PDB entry 7WT7 | electron microscopy, 3.40 A resolution | chains C and D of the 5 polymer chains in the assembly

[Chain C]
Name: Spike glycoprotein
From: Severe acute respiratory syndrome coronavirus 2
UniProtKB: P0DTC2 (SPIKE_SARS2); aligned to UniProt positions 1-1270 over residues 1-1268 (the alignment contains insertions or deletions, so no single offset holds)
Amino-acid sequence (1270 residues; row label = number of the first residue in the row; note: 2 numbers in that range are skipped by the numbering (no residue carries them; nothing is unmodelled there); a row labelled like 248A-248D holds insertion residues (248A, then the next letters in order)):
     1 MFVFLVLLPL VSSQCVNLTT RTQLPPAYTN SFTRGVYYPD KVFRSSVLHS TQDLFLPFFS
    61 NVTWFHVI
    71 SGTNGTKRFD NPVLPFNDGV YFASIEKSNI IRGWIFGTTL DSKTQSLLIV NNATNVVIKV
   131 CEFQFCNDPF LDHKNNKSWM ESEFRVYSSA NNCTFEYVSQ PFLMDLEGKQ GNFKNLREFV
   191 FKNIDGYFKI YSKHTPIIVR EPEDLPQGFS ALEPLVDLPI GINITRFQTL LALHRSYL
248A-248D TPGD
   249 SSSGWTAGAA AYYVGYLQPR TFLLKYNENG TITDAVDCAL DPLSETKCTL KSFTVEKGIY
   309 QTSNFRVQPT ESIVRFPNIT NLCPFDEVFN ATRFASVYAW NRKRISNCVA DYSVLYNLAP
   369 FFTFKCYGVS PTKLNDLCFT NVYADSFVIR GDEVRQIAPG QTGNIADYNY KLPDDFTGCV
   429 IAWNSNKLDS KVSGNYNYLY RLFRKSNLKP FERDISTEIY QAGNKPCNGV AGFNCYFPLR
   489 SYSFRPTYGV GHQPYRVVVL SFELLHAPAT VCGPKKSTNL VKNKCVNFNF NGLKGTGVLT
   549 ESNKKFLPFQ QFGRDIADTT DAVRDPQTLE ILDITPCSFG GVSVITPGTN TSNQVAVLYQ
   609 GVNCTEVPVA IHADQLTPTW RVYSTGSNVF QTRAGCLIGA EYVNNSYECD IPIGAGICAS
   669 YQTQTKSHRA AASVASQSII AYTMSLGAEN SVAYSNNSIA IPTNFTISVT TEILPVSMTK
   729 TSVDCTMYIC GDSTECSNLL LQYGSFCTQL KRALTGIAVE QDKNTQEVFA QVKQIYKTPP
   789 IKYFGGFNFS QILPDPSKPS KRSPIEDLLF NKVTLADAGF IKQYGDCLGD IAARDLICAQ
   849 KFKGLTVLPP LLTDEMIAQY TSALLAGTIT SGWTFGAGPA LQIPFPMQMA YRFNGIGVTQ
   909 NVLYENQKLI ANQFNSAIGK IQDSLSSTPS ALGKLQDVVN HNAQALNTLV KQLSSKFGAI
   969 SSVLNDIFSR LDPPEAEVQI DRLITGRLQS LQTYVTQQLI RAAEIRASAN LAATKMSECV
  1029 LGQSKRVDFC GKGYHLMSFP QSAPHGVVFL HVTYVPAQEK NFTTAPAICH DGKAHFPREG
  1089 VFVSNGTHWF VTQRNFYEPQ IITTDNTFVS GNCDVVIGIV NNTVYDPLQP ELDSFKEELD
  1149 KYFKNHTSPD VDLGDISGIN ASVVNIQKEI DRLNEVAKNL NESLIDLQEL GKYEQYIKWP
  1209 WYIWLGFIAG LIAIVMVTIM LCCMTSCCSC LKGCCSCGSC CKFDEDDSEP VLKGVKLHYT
Unresolved in the structure: 1-13, 71-76, 243-248, 248A-248D, 672-683, 824-843, 1158-1268
Sequence notes: variant Val67 (Ala in P0DTC2), Ile95 (Thr in P0DTC2), Asp142 (Gly in P0DTC2), Ile208 (Leu212 in P0DTC2), Asp334 (Gly339 in P0DTC2), Leu366 (Ser371 in P0DTC2), Pro368 (Ser373 in P0DTC2), Phe370 (Ser375 in P0DTC2), Asn412 (Lys417 in P0DTC2), Lys435 (Asn440 in P0DTC2), Ser441 (Gly446 in P0DTC2), Asn472 (Ser477 in P0DTC2), Lys473 (Thr478 in P0DTC2), Ala479 (Glu484 in P0DTC2), Arg488 (Gln493 in P0DTC2), Ser491 (Gly496 in P0DTC2), Arg493 (Gln498 in P0DTC2), Tyr496 (Asn501 in P0DTC2), His500 (Tyr505 in P0DTC2), Lys542 (Thr547 in P0DTC2), Gly609 (Asp614 in P0DTC2), Tyr650 (His655 in P0DTC2), Lys674 (Asn679 in P0DTC2), His676 (Pro681 in P0DTC2), Ala678 (Arg683 in P0DTC2), Ala680 (Arg685 in P0DTC2), Lys759 (Asn764 in P0DTC2), Tyr791 (Asp796 in P0DTC2), Lys851 (Asn856 in P0DTC2), His949 (Gln954 in P0DTC2), Lys964 (Asn969 in P0DTC2), Phe976 (Leu981 in P0DTC2); insertion (211-213); engineered mutation Pro812 (Phe817 in P0DTC2), Pro887 (Ala892 in P0DTC2), Pro894 (Ala899 in P0DTC2), Pro937 (Ala942 in P0DTC2), Pro981 (Lys986 in P0DTC2), Pro982 (Val987 in P0DTC2)
Swiss-Prot annotation at these positions:
  - lipidation (S-palmitoyl cysteine): Cys1238, Cys1245, Cys1248
  - glycosylation (N-linked (GlcNAc...) asparagine): Asn17 (complex), Asn61 (hybrid), Asn329 (complex), Asn601 (hybrid)
Disulfide bonds: Cys15-Cys136, Cys131-Cys163, Cys286-Cys296, Cys331-Cys356, Cys374-Cys427, Cys386-Cys520, Cys475-Cys483, Cys612-Cys644, Cys657-Cys666, Cys733-Cys755, Cys738-Cys744, Cys1027-Cys1038, Cys1077-Cys1121
Covalent attachments: N-acetylglucosamine (NAG) linked to Asn17, Asn61, Asn122, Asn145, Asn233, Asn326, Asn338, Asn598, Asn611, Asn652, Asn704, Asn712, Asn796, Asn1069, Asn1093, Asn1129
Ligand contacts: N-acetylglucosamine (NAG; 2-acetamido-2-deoxy-beta-D-glucopyranose): Ile789, Lys790, Tyr791, Phe792

[Chain D]
Name: Light chain of Fab 9A8
From: Homo sapiens
Notes: antibody fragment or engineered binder
Amino-acid sequence (107 residues; each row starts with the number of its first residue):
     1 DIQMTQSPSS LSASVGDRVT ITCQASQDIN IYLNWYQQKP GKAPKLLIYD ASNLETGVPS
    61 RFSGSGSGTD FTFTINSLQP EDIATYYCQQ YDNLPRTFGQ GTKVEIK
Disulfide bonds: Cys23-Cys88

[How chain C and chain D interact]
Pairs across the interface (4):
  Gly497(C) with Asp28(D)
  His500(C) with Asp28(D), hydrogen bond (side chain-backbone); Ile29(D); Asn30(D), hydrogen bond
Interface residues without a listed pair, chain C (5 interface residues in all): Arg398, Asp400, Tyr496
Interface residues without a listed pair, chain D (5 interface residues in all): Ser67, Asn93

[Summary]
Chain C and chain D each contribute 5 residues to their interface, with 2 hydrogen bonds. Polar pairs include
His500(C)-Asp28(D) and His500(C)-Asn30(D). Ligands of chain C: N-acetylglucosamine. Covalently linked
N-acetylglucosamine: at Asn17(C), Asn61(C), Asn122(C), Asn145(C), Asn233(C) and Asn326(C) and 10 more.
Here chain C is Spike glycoprotein (Severe acute respiratory syndrome coronavirus 2) and chain D is Light
chain of Fab 9A8 (Homo sapiens). Entry 7WT7 (SARS-CoV-2 Omicron variant spike in complex with Fab 9A8 (State
1)) was determined by electron microscopy (same publication as 7WT8 and 7WT9).
